Entry 6L90 (X-ray diffraction, 2.02 A resolution); this record covers chain A.

[Chain A]
Molecule: Glycosyltransferase
From: Siraitia grosvenorii
Notes: EC 2.4.1.-
Reference sequence: K7NBW3 (K7NBW3_SIRGR); residues 1-454 here = UniProt positions 1-454
Sequence (454 residues; row label = number of the first residue in the row):
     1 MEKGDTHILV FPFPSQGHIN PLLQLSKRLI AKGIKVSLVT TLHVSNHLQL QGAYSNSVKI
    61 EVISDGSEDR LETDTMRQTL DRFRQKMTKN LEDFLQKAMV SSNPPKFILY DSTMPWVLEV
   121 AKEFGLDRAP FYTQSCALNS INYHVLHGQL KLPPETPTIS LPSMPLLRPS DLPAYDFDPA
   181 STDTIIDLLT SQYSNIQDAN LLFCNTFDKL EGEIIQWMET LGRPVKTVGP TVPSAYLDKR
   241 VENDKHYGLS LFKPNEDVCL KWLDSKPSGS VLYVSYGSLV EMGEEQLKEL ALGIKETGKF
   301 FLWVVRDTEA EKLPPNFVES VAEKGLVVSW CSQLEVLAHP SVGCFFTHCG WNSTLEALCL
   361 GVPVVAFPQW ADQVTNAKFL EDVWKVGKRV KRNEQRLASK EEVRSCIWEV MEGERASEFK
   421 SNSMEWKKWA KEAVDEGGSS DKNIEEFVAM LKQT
Unresolved in the structure: 1-4
Cystine bridges: Cys259-Cys331

[Summary]
Chain A is Glycosyltransferase (Siraitia grosvenorii); the structure, Crystal structure of ugt transferase
enzyme, was determined by X-ray diffraction together with 6L8X, 6L8W and 6L8Z from the same study.
